2AIP - chain A; structure by X-ray diffraction, 1.65 A resolution.

# Chain A
Molecule: Protein C activator
From: Agkistrodon contortrix contortrix
Notes: EC 3.4.21.74
UniProt: P09872 (VSP1_AGKCO); the construct lacks a stretch of the UniProt sequence and is renumbered around it, so the offset changes along the chain: 16-34 = UniProt 1-19; 38-60 = UniProt 21-43; 62-95 = UniProt 44-77; 96-125 = UniProt 79-108; 6 more segments
Sequence (231 residues; each row starts with the number of its first residue; note: 10 numbers in that range are skipped by the numbering (no residue carries them; nothing is unmodelled there); a row labelled like 186A-186B holds insertion residues (186A, then the next letters in order)):
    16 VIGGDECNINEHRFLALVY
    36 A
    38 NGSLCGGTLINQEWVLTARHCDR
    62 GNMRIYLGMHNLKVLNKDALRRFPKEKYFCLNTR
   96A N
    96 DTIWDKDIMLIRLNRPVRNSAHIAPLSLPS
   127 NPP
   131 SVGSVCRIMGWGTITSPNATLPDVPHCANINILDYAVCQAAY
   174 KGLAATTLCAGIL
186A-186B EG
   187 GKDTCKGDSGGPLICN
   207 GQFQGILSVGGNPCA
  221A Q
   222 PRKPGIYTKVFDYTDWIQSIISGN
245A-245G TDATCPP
Cystine bridges: Cys22-Cys157, Cys42-Cys58, Cys91-Cys245E, Cys136-Cys201, Cys168-Cys182, Cys191-Cys220
Covalent attachments: N-acetylglucosamine (NAG) linked to Asn38, Asn96A, Asn148
Curated features (UniProtKB/Swiss-Prot):
  - active site (Charge relay system): His57, Asp102, Ser195
  - glycosylation (N-linked (GlcNAc...) asparagine): Asn38, Asn96A, Asn148

# Overview
N-acetylglucosamine is covalently linked to Asn38, Asn96A and Asn148. UniProt lists 3 active-site residues.
Chain A is Protein C activator (Agkistrodon contortrix contortrix); the structure, Crystal structure of native
protein C activator from the venom of copperhead snake Agkistrodon contortrix contortrix, was determined by
X-ray diffraction, deposited together with 2AIQ.
